Entry 7Z17 (electron microscopy, 2.57 A resolution); this record covers chains A and H of the 10 polymer chains in the assembly.

[Chain A]
Protein: Alpha-D-ribose 1-methylphosphonate 5-triphosphate synthase subunit PhnG
From: Escherichia coli
Notes: EC 2.7.8.37
UniProtKB: P16685 (PHNG_ECOLI); residues 1-150 here = UniProt positions 1-150
Amino-acid sequence (150 residues; each row starts with the number of its first residue):
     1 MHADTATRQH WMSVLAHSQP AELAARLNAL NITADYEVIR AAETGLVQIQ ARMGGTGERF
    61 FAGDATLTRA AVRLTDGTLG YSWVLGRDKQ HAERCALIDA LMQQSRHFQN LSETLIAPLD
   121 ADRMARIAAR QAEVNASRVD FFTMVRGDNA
Not modelled in the structure: 1-2, 148-150
Construct notes: conflict L85 (Gln in P16685)
Curated features (UniProtKB/Swiss-Prot):
  - natural variant: L85 (Q85L: In strain: B; this construct carries the variant)

[Chain H]
Protein: Alpha-D-ribose 1-methylphosphonate 5-phosphate C-P lyase
From: Escherichia coli
Notes: EC 4.7.1.1
UniProtKB: P16688 (PHNJ_ECOLI); residue numbers follow UniProt; this construct covers 1-281
Amino-acid sequence (281 residues; row label = number of the first residue in the row):
     1 MANLSGYNFA YLDEQTKRMI RRAILKAVAI PGYQVPFGGR EMPMPYGWGT GGIQLTASVI
    61 GESDVLKVID QGADDTTNAV SIRNFFKRVT GVNTTERTDD ATLIQTRHRI PETPLTEDQI
   121 IIFQVPIPEP LRFIEPRETE TRTMHALEEY GVMQVKLYED IARFGHIATT YAYPVKVNGR
   181 YVMDPSPIPK FDNPKMDMMP ALQLFGAGRE KRIYAVPPFT RVESLDFDDH PFTVQQWDEP
   241 CAICGSTHSY LDEVVLDDAG NRMFVCSDTD YCRQQSEAKN Q
Not modelled in the structure: 1-2, 279-281
Construct notes: conflict L103 (Val in P16688)
Ion coordination: Zn2+: C241, C244, C266, C272
Curated features (UniProtKB/Swiss-Prot):
  - natural variant: L103 (V103L: In strain: B; this construct carries the variant)
From the paper describing this entry:
  - catalytic residues: G32 (citing earlier work)
  - mutagenesis - E149A, Y158A: abolished growth

[How chain A and chain H interact]
Pairs across the interface - 15 pairs, chain A then chain H:
  T143(A) with V254(H); V255(H), hydrogen bond (backbone-backbone)
  M144(A) with D252(H); E253(H); V254(H), hydrophobic
  V145(A) with Q71(H); D252(H); E253(H), hydrogen bond (backbone-backbone); V255(H), hydrophobic; R262(H)
  R146(A) with Y171(H), hydrogen bond; Y250(H), hydrogen bond; L251(H); F264(H)
  G147(A) with Q71(H)
Other interface residues (no listed pair), chain A (7 interface residues in all): F141, F142
Other interface residues (no listed pair), chain H (14 interface residues in all): T77, R107, H108, V265

[In short]
7 residues of chain A and 14 residues of chain H are in contact, with 4 hydrogen bonds. Polar contacts include
R146(A)-Y171(H), R146(A)-Y250(H) and T143(A)-V255(H). C241(H), C244(H), C266(H) and C272(H) form the Zn2+
site. The paper reports the catalytic residue G32(H); E149A and Y158A of chain H abolish growth.
Here chain A is Alpha-D-ribose 1-methylphosphonate 5-triphosphate synthase subunit PhnG and chain H is
Alpha-D-ribose 1-methylphosphonate 5-phosphate C-P lyase, both from Escherichia coli. Entry 7Z17 (E. coli C-P
lyase bound to a PhnK ABC dimer in an open conformation) was determined by electron microscopy (same
publication as 7Z15, 7Z16, 7Z18 and 7Z19).
